PDB entry 7BI3 | X-ray diffraction, 1.20 A resolution | chains A and P

# Chain A
Name: 14-3-3 protein sigma
From: Homo sapiens
Reference sequence: P31947 (1433S_HUMAN); numbering as in UniProt (aligned over 1-248)
Amino-acid sequence (253 residues; each row starts with the number of its first residue; numbers below 1 keep their minus sign (Gly-4 is residue -4)):
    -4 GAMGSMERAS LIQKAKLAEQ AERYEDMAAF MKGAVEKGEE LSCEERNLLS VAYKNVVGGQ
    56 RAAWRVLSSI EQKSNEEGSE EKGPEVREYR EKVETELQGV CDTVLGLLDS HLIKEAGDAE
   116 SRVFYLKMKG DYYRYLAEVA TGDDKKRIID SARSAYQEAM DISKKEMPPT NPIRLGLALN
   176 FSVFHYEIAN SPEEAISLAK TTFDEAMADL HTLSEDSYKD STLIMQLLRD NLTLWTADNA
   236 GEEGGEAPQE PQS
Disordered / not traced: -4, 71-74, 232-248
Covalently attached groups: compound TQW linked to Lys122
Modified residues: Cys38 (S-hydroxycysteine; CSO)
Differences from the reference sequence: expression tag (-4 to 0)
Ion coordination: Ca2+ site 1: Glu35, Glu110, Glu188; Ca2+ site 2: Glu75, Glu161
Ligand contacts: TQW (4-[(6-methoxy-3,4-dihydro-2H-quinolin-1-yl)sulfonyl]benzaldehyde): Cys38, Asn42, Phe119, Pro167, Ile168, Gly171, Asp215, Leu218, Ile219, Leu222
UniProt features mapped onto this chain:
  - site (Interaction with phosphoserine on interacting protein): Arg56, Arg129
  - modified residue (Phosphoserine): Ser5, Ser74, Ser248
From the paper describing this entry:
  - binding site for TQW: Lys122

# Chain P
Name: Transcription factor p65
Reference sequence: Q04206 (TF65_HUMAN); numbering as in UniProt (aligned over 39-51)
Amino-acid sequence (13 residues; row label = number of the first residue in the row):
    39 EGRSAGSIPG RRS
Disordered / not traced: 39-42
Modified residues: Ser45 (phosphoserine; SEP)
Differences from the reference sequence: conflict Arg49 (Glu in Q04206)
Ligand contacts: TQW (4-[(6-methoxy-3,4-dihydro-2H-quinolin-1-yl)sulfonyl]benzaldehyde): Ile46, Pro47, Gly48, Arg49, Arg50

# Chain A / chain P interface
Residue-residue contacts (26):
  Glu14(A) with Arg49(P), salt bridge
  Asn42(A) with Arg49(P)
  Leu43(A) with Arg49(P)
  Val46(A) with Gly48(P); Arg49(P)
  Lys49(A) with Ile46(P); Pro47(P); Gly48(P)
  Arg56(A) with Ser45(P)
  Lys122(A) with Ile46(P)
  Arg129(A) with Ser45(P)
  Tyr130(A) with Ser45(P)
  Leu174(A) with Gly44(P); Ser45(P); Ile46(P)
  Asn175(A) with Ser45(P); Ile46(P), hydrogen bond (side chain-backbone)
  Val178(A) with Gly44(P)
  Glu182(A) with Ala43(P), hydrogen bond (side chain-backbone)
  Asp215(A) with Arg50(P), salt bridge
  Ile219(A) with Ile46(P), hydrophobic
  Leu222(A) with Pro47(P)
  Asn226(A) with Ala43(P); Gly44(P), hydrogen bond (side chain-backbone)
  Leu229(A) with Ala43(P), hydrophobic
  Trp230(A) with Ala43(P)
Also at the interface, not in a pair above, chain A (21 interface residues in all): Gly171, Leu218

# Summary
Chain A and chain P form an interface of 21 and 8 residues respectively, with 3 hydrogen bonds and 2 salt
bridges. Polar pairs include Glu14(A)-Arg49(P), Asp215(A)-Arg50(P) and Asn175(A)-Ile46(P). Bound to chain P:
compound TQW. Covalently linked compound TQW: at Lys122(A). From the paper: a binding site for TQW at
Lys122(A).
Chain A is 14-3-3 protein sigma (Homo sapiens) and chain P is Transcription factor p65; the structure, 14-3-3
sigma with RelA/p65 binding site pS45 and covalently bound TCF521-179, was determined by X-ray diffraction
together with 7BIQ, 7BIW, 7BIY, 7BJB, 7BJF, 7BJL and 54 further entries from the same study.
